PDB entry 7W6Y | X-ray diffraction, 3.10 A resolution | chain A

Chain A:
Name: Anti sigma-E protein, RseA
From: Kangiella koreensis DSM 16069
UniProtKB: C7R5Z1 (C7R5Z1_KANKD); residues 1-445 here = UniProt positions 1-445
Sequence (456 residues; each row starts with the number of its first residue):
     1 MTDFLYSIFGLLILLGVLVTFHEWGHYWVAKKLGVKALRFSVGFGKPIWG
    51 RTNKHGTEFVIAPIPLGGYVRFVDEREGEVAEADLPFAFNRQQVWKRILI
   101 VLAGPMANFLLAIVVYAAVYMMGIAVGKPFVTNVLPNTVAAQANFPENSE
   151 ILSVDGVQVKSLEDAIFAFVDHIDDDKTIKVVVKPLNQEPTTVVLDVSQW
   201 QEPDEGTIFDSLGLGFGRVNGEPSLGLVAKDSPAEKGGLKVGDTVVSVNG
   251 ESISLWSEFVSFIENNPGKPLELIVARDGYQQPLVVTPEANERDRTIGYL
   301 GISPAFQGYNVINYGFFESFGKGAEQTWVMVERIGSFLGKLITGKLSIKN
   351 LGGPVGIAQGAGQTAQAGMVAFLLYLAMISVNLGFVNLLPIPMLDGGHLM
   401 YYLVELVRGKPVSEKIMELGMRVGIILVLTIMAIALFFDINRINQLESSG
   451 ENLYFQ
Not modelled in the structure: 173-178, 196-206, 343-363, 447-453
Differences from the reference sequence: expression tag (446-456)
Modified positions: Mse1, Mse106, Mse121, Mse122, Mse330, Mse369, Mse378, Mse393, Mse400, Mse417, Mse421, Mse432 (selenomethionine; parent Met)
Metal / ion sites: Zn2+: His22, His26, Asp395 (together with batimastat)
Ligand contacts: batimastat (BAT; 4-(N-hydroxyamino)-2R-isobutyl-2S-(2-thienylthiomethyl)succinyl-L-phenylalanine-N-methylamide): Val19, His22, Glu23, His26, Phe44, Leu66, Gly67, Gly68, Tyr69, Leu383, Asn387, Mse393, Leu394, Asp395
From the paper describing this entry:
  - binding site for batimastat: Asn387, Val428, Leu429
  - mutagenesis - P136C, E163C, F167C, I302C: unchanged catalytic activity

Summary:
Bound to chain A: batimastat. His22, His26 and Asp395 coordinate Zn2+. From the paper: a binding site for
batimastat at Asn387, Val428 and Leu429; P136C, E163C and F167C, among others, leave catalytic activity
unchanged.
Chain A is Anti sigma-E protein, RseA (Kangiella koreensis DSM 16069); the structure, Crystal structure of
Kangiella koreensis RseP orthologue in complex with batimastat in space group P1, was determined by X-ray
diffraction (same publication as 7W6X, 7W6Z, 7W70 and 7W71).
